Entry 6JLZ (X-ray diffraction, 3.35 A resolution); this record covers chains C and I of the 12 polymer chains in the assembly.

# Chain C
Molecule: Probable translation initiation factor eIF-2B subunit beta
From: Schizosaccharomyces pombe (strain 972 / ATCC 24843)
Reference sequence: Q9UT76 (EI2BB_SCHPO); residue numbers follow UniProt; this construct covers 1-393
Sequence (399 residues; row label = number of the first residue in the row; numbers below 1 keep their minus sign (Gly-5 is residue -5)):
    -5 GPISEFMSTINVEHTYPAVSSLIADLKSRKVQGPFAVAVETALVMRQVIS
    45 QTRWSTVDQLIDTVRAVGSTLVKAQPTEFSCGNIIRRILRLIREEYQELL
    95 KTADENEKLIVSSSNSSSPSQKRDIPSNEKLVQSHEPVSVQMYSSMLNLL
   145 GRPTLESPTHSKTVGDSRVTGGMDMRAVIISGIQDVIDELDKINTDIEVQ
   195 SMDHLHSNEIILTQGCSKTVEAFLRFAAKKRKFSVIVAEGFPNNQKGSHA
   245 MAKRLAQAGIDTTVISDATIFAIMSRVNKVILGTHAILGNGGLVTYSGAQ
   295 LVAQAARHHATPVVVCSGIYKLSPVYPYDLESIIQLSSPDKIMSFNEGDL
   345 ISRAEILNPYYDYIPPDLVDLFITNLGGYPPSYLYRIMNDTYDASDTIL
Disordered / not traced: 103-164
Construct notes: expression tag (-5 to 0)
Curated features (UniProtKB/Swiss-Prot):
  - modified residue (Phosphoserine): Ser106, Ser108, Ser112

# Chain I
Molecule: Probable translation initiation factor eIF-2B subunit epsilon
From: Schizosaccharomyces pombe (strain 972 / ATCC 24843)
Reference sequence: P56287 (EI2BE_SCHPO); numbering as in UniProt (aligned over 1-678)
Sequence (678 residues; row label = number of the first residue in the row):
     1 MPPSKGLNGKLEKPKHALQAIVLSDSYNYRFRPLTLDKPRCLLPLANTPL
    51 IEYTFEFLALAGVQEVYVFCCAHAGQIREYIEKSKWNLPSSPFSVNTIVS
   101 RESLSVGDALRELDSKQLITSDFILVSGDVVSNVPLNEVLKEHRKRREDD
   151 KNAIMTMVVREASPFHRTRARTESSVFVIDKKTSQCVHYQANERGKHYVS
   201 MDPEIFNEHEELEVRNDLIDCQIDICSNDVPALFTENFDYQDIRKDFVYG
   251 VLTSDLLGKKIHCHVAKENYAARVRSLQTYDAISKDVLSRWVYPFVPDSN
   301 LLNQTFSYQRHQIYKEEDVVLARSCIIKARTLIGAYTKVGDASVVANTII
   351 GRNCTIGSNCSIDSAFLWEDVVIGDNCRIGKAILANSVKIGNNCSIEDGA
   401 IVAAGVVIGDNTIIEKNKRLTTFESHSQGTLNDPSLVGIGGRGQEYHAEE
   451 DSDDEGEFMEASGLIESTNELHLSDSESSETSSSSEEDMEFIPFSARRDS
   501 ANTINSEDFDEGDFNKEAQQSLERAFEENHQIDIAALELNTLRMAMNANY
   551 HEVRSAIVLALLRRIMHLDVSPKEALAKVMTRWGPLLAKLTFSHEEQVDN
   601 VLTLQKYCVRLSMTRHFLQLLGYFYQLEIAEENAIQEWYSDPRSSEGELA
   651 ALRDAGGKQFVDWLNTAESESESEEGSE
Disordered / not traced: 1-12, 443-678
Curated features (UniProtKB/Swiss-Prot):
  - modified residue: Thr172 (Phosphothreonine), Ser500 (Phosphoserine), Thr503 (Phosphothreonine), Ser506 (Phosphoserine)

# Chain C / chain I interface
Contacting residue pairs (37; chain C residue first):
  Glu7(C) - Leu88(I)
  Glu7(C) - Pro89(I)
  Glu7(C) - Ser90(I)  hydrogen bond
  Ser14(C) - Ser90(I)
  Lys21(C) - Ser299(I)
  Lys21(C) - Asn300(I)  hydrogen bond (side chain-backbone)
  Lys21(C) - Leu301(I)
  Arg23(C) - Tyr293(I)  hydrogen bond
  Glu325(C) - Arg310(I)  salt bridge
  Leu330(C) - Arg290(I)  hydrogen bond (backbone-side chain)
  Leu330(C) - Tyr293(I)
  Leu330(C) - Tyr308(I)
  Ser331(C) - Arg290(I)
  Ser332(C) - Arg290(I)
  Ser332(C) - Trp291(I)
  Ser332(C) - Tyr293(I)
  Pro333(C) - Arg290(I)
  Asp334(C) - Glu268(I)
  Asp334(C) - Asn269(I)  hydrogen bond (side chain-backbone)
  Asp334(C) - Trp291(I)
  Lys335(C) - Asn269(I)
  Met337(C) - Trp291(I)
  Phe339(C) - Arg160(I)
  Phe339(C) - His166(I)  hydrogen bond (backbone-side chain)
  Phe339(C) - Tyr270(I)  hydrophobic
  Phe339(C) - Trp291(I)  hydrophobic
  Asn340(C) - Glu161(I)  hydrogen bond
  Asn340(C) - Ala162(I)
  Asn340(C) - Ser163(I)
  Gly342(C) - His166(I)
  Asp343(C) - Arg167(I)  salt bridge
  Ile345(C) - His166(I)
  Ile345(C) - Trp291(I)  hydrophobic
  Glu349(C) - His311(I)
  Glu349(C) - Gln312(I)
  Leu351(C) - Tyr308(I)
  Tyr354(C) - Tyr293(I)  hydrogen bond
Interface residues without a listed pair, chain C (27 interface residues in all): Ser15, Ser22, Lys67, Ala68, Gln69, Ser338, Ser346
Interface residues without a listed pair, chain I (26 interface residues in all): Thr168, Pro294, Asn303, Phe306

# Summary
The interface between chain C and chain I involves 27 residues on one side and 26 on the other; the contacts
include 8 hydrogen bonds and 2 salt bridges. Among the polar pairs are Glu325(C)-Arg310(I),
Asp343(C)-Arg167(I) and Glu7(C)-Ser90(I).
Here chain C is Probable translation initiation factor eIF-2B subunit beta and chain I is Probable translation
initiation factor eIF-2B subunit epsilon, both from Schizosaccharomyces pombe (strain 972 / ATCC 24843). Entry
6JLZ (P-eIF2a - eIF2B complex) was determined by X-ray diffraction together with 6K71, 6K72 and 6JLY from the
same study.
